Entry 9HNY (electron microscopy, 3.30 A resolution); this record covers chains CA and FE of the 105 polymer chains in the assembly.

# Chain CA
Molecule: 9S RNA
From: Trypanosoma brucei
Sequence (620 nucleotides; numbered 1 to 620 plus 10 insertion-coded residues; 10 numbers in that range are skipped by the numbering (no residue carries them; nothing is unmodelled there); the number before each row is that of its first residue; a row labelled like 384A-384J holds insertion residues (384A, then the next letters in order)):
     1 UAAAUUAUGG UCAAUUGUUA GUAUUCAUAU UAAUUUUUUU AAAUGUUUUA UCAUUUUAUA
    61 AAGGUUUAUU UUUGAAAGAU UUUUUGUAUA AAAUUUUAGG AAUAGUUAAU AAUAAUUUAU
   121 AAUUUUGAUU AGAUUGUUUU GUUAAUGCUA UUAGAUGGGU GUGGAAAAAU AAAAAAAAUA
   181 AUUAAUAUAU AUCAAUAAUA AAUUAAAUUA AUCUAUUAGU CAGAAAUGGA UGCCAGCCGU
   241 UGCGGUAAUU UCUAUGCUUU UAAAUAUUAU ACAAUUAUCA UAUUAAAUUG UUAAGUGCUG
   301 AUUUAACCAA UAAAAAUAUA AAUAAUUUUU AUUUGUUUUU AAACACCAUU AGGUAUAUGC
   361 AAAUAUAAAA UUAUAGUAAU UAUA
384A-384J AAUUAUAUUA
   390 UAUUAUA
   402 UUUAUUCAUA UAAUUAAUAG GAUAAUAUUU GUAGUUUUUG AUACCAUGAU AAGGAUUAUA
   462 AAUUGAAAGU GUUAAUAUCA UAAUCAAAAU UUAUUAUUUA UAUUAAAUAU GUAUGUGUAG
   522 AUAAAAUAAG AAAUUAAAAA GGUAUUGUUG CCCACCAAUU UUUAUAAUAA AAAUAACGUG
   582 CAGUAAUUAA UAUAUUUAUA AAAAUAUAUU UUUUUUUUU
Disordered / not traced: 208-227, 254-260, 349-353, 384A-384J, 402-416, 431-440, 489-510, 523-529, 538-559
Sequence notes: conflict U614 (A1802 in X02547.1), U615 (G1803 in X02547.1), U616 (C1804 in X02547.1), U618 (A1806 in X02547.1), U619 (A1807 in X02547.1), U620 (A1808 in X02547.1)

# Chain FE
Molecule: mt-SAF13
From: Trypanosoma brucei
UniProtKB: D0A7Q0 (D0A7Q0_TRYB9); numbering as in UniProt (aligned over 1-553)
Amino-acid sequence (553 residues; numbered 1 to 553; the number before each row is that of its first residue):
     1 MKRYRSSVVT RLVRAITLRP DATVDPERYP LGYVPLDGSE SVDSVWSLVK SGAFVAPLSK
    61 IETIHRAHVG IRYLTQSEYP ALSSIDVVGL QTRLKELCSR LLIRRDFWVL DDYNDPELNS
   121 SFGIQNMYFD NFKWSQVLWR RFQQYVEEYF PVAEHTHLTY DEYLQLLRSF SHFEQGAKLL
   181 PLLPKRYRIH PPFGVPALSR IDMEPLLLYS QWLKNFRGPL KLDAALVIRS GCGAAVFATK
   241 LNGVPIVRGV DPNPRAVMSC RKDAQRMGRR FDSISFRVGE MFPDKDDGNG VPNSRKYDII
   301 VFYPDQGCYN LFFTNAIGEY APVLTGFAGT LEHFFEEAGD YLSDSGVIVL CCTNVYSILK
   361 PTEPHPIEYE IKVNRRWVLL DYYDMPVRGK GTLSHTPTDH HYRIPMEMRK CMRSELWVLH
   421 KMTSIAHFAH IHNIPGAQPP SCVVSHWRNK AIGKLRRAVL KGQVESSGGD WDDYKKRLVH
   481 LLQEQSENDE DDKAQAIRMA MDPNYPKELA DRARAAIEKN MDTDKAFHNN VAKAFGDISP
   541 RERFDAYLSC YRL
Disordered / not traced: 1-15, 446-553

# Interface between chain CA and chain FE
Pairs across the interface (47):
  A33(CA) with Arg-186(FE), salt bridge to the phosphate
  U36(CA) with Arg-270(FE), salt bridge to the phosphate
  U37(CA) with Pro-184(FE), phosphate contact; Lys-185(FE), hydrogen bond to the base
  U38(CA) with Lys-185(FE), base contact
  U39(CA) with Leu-180(FE), base contact
  U40(CA) with Leu-180(FE), base contact
  C193(CA) with Lys-390(FE), salt bridge to the phosphate; Met-406(FE), sugar contact; Arg-409(FE), phosphate contact
  A194(CA) with Tyr-73(FE), sugar contact; Lys-390(FE), salt bridge to the phosphate; Arg-409(FE), salt bridge to the phosphate
  A195(CA) with Val-69(FE), base contact; Arg-72(FE), hydrogen bond to the phosphate; Tyr-73(FE), stacking on the base; Arg-403(FE), salt bridge to the phosphate
  U196(CA) with Val-69(FE), phosphate contact; Arg-72(FE), salt bridge to the phosphate; Arg-403(FE), hydrogen bond to the phosphate
  A197(CA) with Ile-124(FE), base contact; Met-127(FE), base contact; Tyr-128(FE), hydrogen bond to the phosphate; Arg-168(FE), hydrogen bond to the base; His-401(FE), phosphate contact; Arg-403(FE), salt bridge to the phosphate
  A198(CA) with Tyr-128(FE), phosphate contact
  U199(CA) with Met-127(FE), hydrogen bond to the sugar; Tyr-128(FE), hydrogen bond to the sugar; Gln-175(FE), sugar contact; Ala-177(FE), phosphate contact; Lys-178(FE), hydrogen bond to the phosphate; Arg-188(FE), salt bridge to the phosphate
  A200(CA) with Lys-178(FE), base contact; Leu-180(FE), base contact; Arg-188(FE), salt bridge to the phosphate
  A202(CA) with Lys-185(FE), base contact
  G228(CA) with Ser-273(FE), sugar contact; Ser-275(FE), phosphate contact; Arg-295(FE), salt bridge to the phosphate
  G229(CA) with Arg-277(FE), salt bridge to the phosphate
  A230(CA) with Arg-261(FE), salt bridge to the phosphate
  A247(CA) with Gly-288(FE), base contact; Asn-289(FE), base contact; Gly-290(FE), base contact; Val-291(FE), base contact
  U253(CA) with Arg-269(FE), salt bridge to the phosphate
Interface residues without a listed pair, chain CA (25 interface residues in all): U34, A41, A42, U192, U203
Interface residues without a listed pair, chain FE (39 interface residues in all): His-172, Arg-200, Ile-246, Gln-265, Ile-274, Gly-391, Thr-392, Ile-404

# Summary
25 residues of chain CA and 39 residues of chain FE are in contact, with 8 hydrogen bonds, 14 salt bridges and
1 aromatic stacking contact. Polar contacts include U37(CA)/Lys-185(FE), A197(CA)/Arg-168(FE) and
U199(CA)/Met-127(FE).
Chain CA is 9S RNA and chain FE is mt-SAF13, both from Trypanosoma brucei; the structure, Mitoribosomal small
subunit in complex with Mettl15 and Mettl17, was determined by electron microscopy.
